PDB entry 6I9E | electron microscopy, 3.74 A resolution | chains G and M of the 14 polymer chains in the assembly

== Chain G ==
Name: Major head protein
Source organism: Thermus virus P23-45
UniProt: A7XXC2 (A7XXC2_9CAUD); residues 1-409 here = UniProt positions 1-409
Amino-acid sequence (409 residues; row label = number of the first residue in the row):
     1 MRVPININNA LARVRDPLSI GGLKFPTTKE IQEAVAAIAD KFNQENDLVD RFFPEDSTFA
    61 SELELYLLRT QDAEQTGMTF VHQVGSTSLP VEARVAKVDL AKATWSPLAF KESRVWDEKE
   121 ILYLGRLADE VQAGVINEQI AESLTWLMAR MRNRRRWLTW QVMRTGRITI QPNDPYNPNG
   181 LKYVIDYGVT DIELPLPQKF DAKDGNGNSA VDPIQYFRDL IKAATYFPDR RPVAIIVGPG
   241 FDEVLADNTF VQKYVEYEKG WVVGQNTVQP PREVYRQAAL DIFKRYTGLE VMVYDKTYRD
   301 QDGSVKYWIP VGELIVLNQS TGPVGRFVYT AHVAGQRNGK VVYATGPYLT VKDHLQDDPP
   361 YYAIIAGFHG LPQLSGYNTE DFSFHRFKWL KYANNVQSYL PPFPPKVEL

== Chain M ==
Name: Auxiliary protein
Source organism: Thermus virus P23-45
UniProt: A7XXC1 (A7XXC1_9CAUD); residue numbers follow UniProt; this construct covers 1-146
Amino-acid sequence (146 residues; each row starts with the number of its first residue):
     1 MDKVKLFQTI GRVEYWERVP RLHAYGVFAL PFPMDPDVNW AQWFTGPHPR AFLVSIHKYG
    61 PKAGHVYPTN LTDEDALLNV IGMVLDGHDY ENDPNVTVTL KAAVPIEYVQ QDPQAPALQP
   121 HQAVLDAAEV LKLKVIKGHY FFDYTR

== Interface between chain G and chain M ==
Residue-residue contacts (63):
  Leu65(G) - Phe7(M)  hydrophobic
  Arg69(G) - Thr9(M)
  Thr87(G) - Ala24(M)
  Ser88(G) - Leu22(M)
  Leu89(G) - Leu22(M)  hydrophobic
  Leu89(G) - Lys137(M)
  Leu89(G) - His139(M)
  Pro90(G) - Pro20(M)  hydrophobic
  Pro90(G) - Arg21(M)
  Pro90(G) - Leu22(M)
  Pro90(G) - His139(M)
  Val91(G) - Pro20(M)
  Glu92(G) - Tyr108(M)
  Ala93(G) - Glu17(M)
  Ala93(G) - Arg18(M)
  Ala93(G) - Tyr108(M)  hydrogen bond (backbone-side chain)
  Arg94(G) - Trp16(M)
  Arg94(G) - Glu17(M)  salt bridge
  Val95(G) - Tyr15(M)
  Val95(G) - Trp16(M)
  Ala96(G) - Glu14(M)
  Ala96(G) - Tyr15(M)  hydrogen bond (backbone-backbone)
  Lys97(G) - Arg12(M)
  Lys97(G) - Val13(M)
  Lys97(G) - Glu14(M)
  Val98(G) - Arg12(M)
  Val98(G) - Val13(M)  hydrogen bond (backbone-backbone)
  Asp99(G) - Thr9(M)
  Asp99(G) - Gly11(M)
  Leu100(G) - Gln8(M)
  Leu100(G) - Thr9(M)
  Leu100(G) - Gly11(M)
  Ala101(G) - Phe7(M)  hydrophobic
  Ala101(G) - Gln8(M)
  Lys102(G) - Leu6(M)
  Lys102(G) - Phe7(M)
  Lys102(G) - Gln8(M)  hydrogen bond (backbone-backbone)
  Lys102(G) - Ile10(M)
  Ala103(G) - Lys5(M)
  Ala103(G) - Leu6(M)
  Ala103(G) - Phe7(M)  hydrophobic
  Thr104(G) - Val4(M)
  Thr104(G) - Lys5(M)  hydrogen bond (backbone-backbone)
  Trp105(G) - Lys3(M)
  Trp105(G) - Val4(M)
  Ser106(G) - Lys3(M)  hydrogen bond (side chain-backbone)
  Pro107(G) - Lys3(M)  hydrogen bond (backbone-side chain)
  Leu108(G) - Lys3(M)
  Tyr183(G) - Lys3(M)
  Val184(G) - Met1(M)
  Val184(G) - Asp2(M)
  Ile185(G) - Asp2(M)
  Ile185(G) - Lys3(M)
  Ile185(G) - Val4(M)  hydrophobic
  Asp186(G) - Met1(M)  hydrogen bond (backbone-backbone)
  Asp186(G) - Val4(M)
  Tyr187(G) - Val4(M)  hydrophobic
  Tyr187(G) - Leu6(M)
  Gly188(G) - Leu6(M)
  Leu371(G) - Val4(M)  hydrophobic
  Tyr377(G) - Leu6(M)
  Tyr377(G) - Phe7(M)  hydrophobic
  Phe382(G) - Phe7(M)  hydrophobic
Interface residues without a listed pair, chain G (34 interface residues in all): Leu67
Interface residues without a listed pair, chain M (26 interface residues in all): Pro49

== Overview ==
The interface between chain G and chain M involves 34 residues on one side and 26 on the other; the contacts
include 8 hydrogen bonds and 1 salt bridge. Among the polar pairs are Arg94(G)-Glu17(M), Ala93(G)-Tyr108(M)
and Ser106(G)-Lys3(M).
Here chain G is Major head protein and chain M is Auxiliary protein, both from Thermus virus P23-45. Entry
6I9E (Thermophage P23-45 empty expanded capsid) was determined by electron microscopy, deposited together with
6IBC and 6IBG.
